9AW3 - chains F and G of the 28 polymer chains in the assembly; structure by X-ray diffraction, 3.42 A resolution.

# Chain F
Molecule: PRE10 isoform 1
Source organism: Saccharomyces cerevisiae
UniProt: A0A6A5Q4M4 (A0A6A5Q4M4_YEASX); residues -2 to 284 here correspond to UniProt positions 2-288 (UniProt number = residue number + 4)
Sequence (287 residues; each row starts with the number of its first residue; numbers below 1 keep their minus sign (Thr-2 is residue -2)):
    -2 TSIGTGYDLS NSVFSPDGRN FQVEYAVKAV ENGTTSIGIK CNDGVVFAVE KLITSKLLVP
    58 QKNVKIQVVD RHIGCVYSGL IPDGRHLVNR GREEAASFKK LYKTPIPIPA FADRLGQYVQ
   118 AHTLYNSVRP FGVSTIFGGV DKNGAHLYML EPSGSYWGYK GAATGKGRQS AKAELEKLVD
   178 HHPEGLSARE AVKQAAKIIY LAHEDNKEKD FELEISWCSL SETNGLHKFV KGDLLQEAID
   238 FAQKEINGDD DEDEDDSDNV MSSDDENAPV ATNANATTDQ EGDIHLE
Disordered / not traced: -2 to 0, 245-284

# Chain G
Molecule: Proteasome subunit alpha type-1
Source organism: Saccharomyces cerevisiae
UniProt: P21243 (PSA1_YEAST); residues -8 to 243 here correspond to UniProt positions 1-252 (UniProt number = residue number + 9)
Sequence (252 residues; numbered -8 to 243; the number before each row is that of its first residue; numbers below 1 keep their minus sign (Met-8 is residue -8)):
    -8 MSGAAAASAA GYDRHITIFS PEGRLYQVEY AFKATNQTNI NSLAVRGKDC TVVISQKKVP
    52 DKLLDPTTVS YIFCISRTIG MVVNGPIPDA RNAALRAKAE AAEFRYKYGY DMPCDVLAKR
   112 MANLSQIYTQ RAYMRPLGVI LTFVSVDEEL GPSIYKTDPA GYYVGYKATA TGPKQQEITT
   172 NLENHFKKSK IDHINEESWE KVVEFAITHM IDALGTEFSK NDLEVGVATK DKFFTLSAEN
   232 IEERLVAIAE QD
Disordered / not traced: -8 to 1

# Chain F / chain G interface
Contacting residue pairs (60; chain F residue first):
  Thr2(F) with His6(G)
  Gly3(F) with His6(G), hydrogen bond (backbone-side chain)
  Tyr4(F) with Arg5(G); His6(G); Tyr21(G)
  Ser9(F) with Arg126(G)
  Val10(F) with His6(G); Gln18(G)
  Phe11(F) with Gln18(G), hydrogen bond (backbone-side chain); Tyr21(G); Ala22(G), hydrophobic; Arg126(G); Pro127(G)
  Ser12(F) with Tyr21(G)
  Pro13(F) with Tyr21(G); Lys24(G)
  Asp14(F) with Lys24(G)
  Gly15(F) with Tyr21(G); Ala25(G); Gln28(G)
  Lys37(F) with Asp56(G), salt bridge
  Gln114(F) with Arg82(G), hydrogen bond (side chain-backbone); Asn83(G); Leu86(G)
  Gln117(F) with Pro79(G); Asp80(G), hydrogen bond; Asn83(G), hydrogen bond
  Thr120(F) with Arg126(G), hydrogen bond (backbone-side chain)
  Leu121(F) with Tyr124(G); Met125(G), hydrophobic; Arg126(G)
  Tyr122(F) with Tyr124(G); Met125(G), hydrophobic
  Ser150(F) with Pro79(G)
  Gly151(F) with Pro79(G)
  Ser152(F) with Ile78(G); Pro79(G)
  Tyr153(F) with Arg82(G), hydrogen bond (backbone-side chain)
  Trp154(F) with Leu55(G), hydrophobic; Thr59(G); Val60(G), hydrophobic; Tyr62(G); Ile78(G), hydrophobic; Arg82(G)
  Gly155(F) with Leu55(G); Asp56(G), hydrogen bond (backbone-backbone); Thr59(G), hydrogen bond (backbone-side chain)
  Tyr156(F) with Asp52(G); Leu54(G); Leu55(G), hydrophobic; Asp56(G)
  Lys157(F) with Lys53(G), hydrogen bond (side chain-backbone); Leu54(G), hydrogen bond (backbone-backbone); Leu55(G)
  Gly158(F) with Leu54(G)
  Lys169(F) with Leu54(G)
  Leu172(F) with Leu54(G), hydrophobic
  Glu173(F) with Asp52(G); Leu54(G)
  Val176(F) with Leu54(G), hydrophobic
Also at the interface, not in a pair above, chain F (31 interface residues in all): Asp110, Asn123
Also at the interface, not in a pair above, chain G (30 interface residues in all): Pro57, Ser61, Leu128, Gly129

# In short
31 residues of chain F face 30 of chain G across their interface; the contacts include 11 hydrogen bonds and 1
salt bridge. Polar contacts include Lys37(F)-Asp56(G), Gly3(F)-His6(G) and Phe11(F)-Gln18(G).
Chain F is PRE10 isoform 1 and chain G is Proteasome subunit alpha type-1, both from Saccharomyces cerevisiae;
the structure, Yeast 20S proteasome soaked with MA9 crude extract, was determined by X-ray diffraction
together with 9C97, 9C98, 9AW5, 9AW6 and 9AW7 from the same study.
